Entry 9LRR (electron microscopy, 2.68 A resolution); this record covers chains B and E of the 6 polymer chains in the assembly.

# Chain B
Protein: Na(+)-translocating NADH-quinone reductase subunit B
Source organism: Vibrio cholerae O395
Notes: EC 7.2.1.1
UniProtKB: A5F5X0 (NQRB_VIBC3); residue numbers follow UniProt; this construct covers 1-415
Chain sequence (415 residues; row label = number of the first residue in the row):
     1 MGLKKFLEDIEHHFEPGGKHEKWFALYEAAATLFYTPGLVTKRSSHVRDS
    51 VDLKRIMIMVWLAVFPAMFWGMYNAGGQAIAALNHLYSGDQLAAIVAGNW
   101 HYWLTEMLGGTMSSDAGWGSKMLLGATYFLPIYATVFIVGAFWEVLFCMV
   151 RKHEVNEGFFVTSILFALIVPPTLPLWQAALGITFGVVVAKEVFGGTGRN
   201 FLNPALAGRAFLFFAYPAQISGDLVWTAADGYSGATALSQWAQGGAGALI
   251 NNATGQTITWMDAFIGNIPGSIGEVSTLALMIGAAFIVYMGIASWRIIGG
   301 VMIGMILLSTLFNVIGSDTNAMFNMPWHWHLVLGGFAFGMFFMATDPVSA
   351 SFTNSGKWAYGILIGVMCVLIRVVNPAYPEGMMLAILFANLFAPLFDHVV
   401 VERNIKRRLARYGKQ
Not modelled in the structure: 1, 414-415
Differences from the reference sequence: engineered mutation Ala-141 (Gly in A5F5X0)
Residues lining bound ligands:
  - FMN (flavin mononucleotide), molecule 1: Ile-169, Leu-206, Arg-209, Phe-213, Trp-226, Thr-236, Ala-237, Leu-238, Ser-239, Gly-270, Ser-271, Glu-274, Gly-334, Gly-335, Phe-338, Gly-339, Met-343, Tyr-378, Pro-379, Glu-380, Gly-381, Met-382, Met-383, Leu-384
  - FMN, molecule 2: Phe-213, Phe-214, Pro-217, Ser-221, Gly-222, Asp-223, Ser-239, Gln-243, Ala-377, Tyr-378, Pro-379
  - Korormicin (IQT): Leu-26, Leu-33, Lys-54, Met-57, Ile-58, Phe-137, Ala-141, Glu-144, Val-145, Asn-156, Glu-157, Gly-158, Phe-159, Phe-160
  - riboflavin (RBF): Ile-56, Met-57, Val-60, Gly-158, Val-161, Thr-162, Leu-165, Lys-191, Gly-196, Thr-197, Gly-198, Arg-199, Asn-200, Leu-202, Asn-203, Pro-204, Ala-205, Ile-292, Phe-342, Met-343, Thr-345, Asp-346, Pro-347, Val-348, Ser-349
UniProt features mapped onto this chain:
  - modified residue: Thr-236 (FMN phosphoryl threonine)
  - mutagenesis: Phe-185 (F185A: Decreases riboflavin content), Trp-226 (W226L: Decreases riboflavin content)

# Chain E
Protein: Na(+)-translocating NADH-quinone reductase subunit E
Source organism: Vibrio cholerae O395
Notes: EC 7.2.1.1
UniProtKB: A5F5Y5 (NQRE_VIBC3); numbering as in UniProt (aligned over 1-198)
Chain sequence (198 residues; row label = number of the first residue in the row):
     1 MEHYISLLVKSIFIENMALSFFLGMCTFLAVSKKVKTSFGLGIAVIVVLT
    51 ISVPVNNLVYNLVLKPDALVEGVDLSFLNFITFIGVIAALVQILEMILDR
   101 FFPPLYNALGIFLPLITVNCAIFGGVSFMVQRDYSFAESVVYGFGSGVGW
   151 MLAIVALAGIREKMKYSDVPPGLRGLGITFITAGLMALGFMSFSGVQL
Metal / ion sites: 2Fe-2S cluster Fe: Cys-26, Cys-120 (shared with 2 residues of chain D)
Residues lining bound ligands: 2Fe-2S cluster (FES): Gly-24, Met-25, Cys-26, Cys-120

# Chain B / chain E interface
Residue-residue contacts (41; chain B residue first):
  Arg-151(B) / Asp-168(E)  salt bridge
  Arg-151(B) / Val-169(E)
  Arg-151(B) / Pro-170(E)
  His-153(B) / Asp-168(E)  salt bridge
  Val-193(B) / Val-169(E)
  Val-193(B) / Pro-170(E)
  Val-193(B) / Leu-173(E)  hydrophobic
  Val-193(B) / Ile-178(E)
  Phe-194(B) / Met-164(E)  hydrophobic
  Phe-194(B) / Ser-167(E)
  Phe-194(B) / Asp-168(E)  hydrogen bond (backbone-backbone)
  Phe-194(B) / Thr-182(E)
  Gly-195(B) / Asp-168(E)  hydrogen bond (backbone-backbone)
  Gly-198(B) / Tyr-166(E)
  Arg-199(B) / Tyr-166(E)  hydrogen bond (side chain-backbone)
  Arg-199(B) / Ser-167(E)  hydrogen bond (backbone-side chain)
  Phe-201(B) / Leu-185(E)  hydrophobic
  Leu-202(B) / Leu-185(E)  hydrophobic
  Phe-214(B) / Leu-188(E)  hydrophobic
  Phe-214(B) / Met-191(E)  hydrophobic
  Val-348(B) / Lys-163(E)  hydrogen bond (backbone-side chain)
  Phe-352(B) / Lys-163(E)
  Met-367(B) / Ser-192(E)
  Met-367(B) / Phe-193(E)  hydrophobic
  Ile-371(B) / Ser-192(E)
  Val-374(B) / Gln-197(E)
  Asn-375(B) / Ser-192(E)  hydrogen bond (side chain-backbone)
  Asn-375(B) / Gly-195(E)
  Pro-376(B) / Gly-195(E)
  Tyr-378(B) / Ser-194(E)  hydrogen bond
  Leu-384(B) / Ser-192(E)
  Phe-388(B) / Gly-189(E)
  Phe-388(B) / Phe-193(E)  hydrophobic
  Leu-391(B) / Ile-160(E)
  Leu-391(B) / Met-186(E)
  Leu-391(B) / Phe-190(E)  hydrophobic
  Phe-392(B) / Leu-152(E)  hydrophobic
  Pro-394(B) / Gly-159(E)
  Leu-395(B) / Val-155(E)  hydrophobic
  His-398(B) / Val-35(E)
  His-398(B) / Lys-36(E)
Other interface residues (no listed pair), chain B (32 interface residues in all): Val-189, Asn-200, Ala-210, Ser-349, Ala-350, Ala-377, Leu-387
Other interface residues (no listed pair), chain E (31 interface residues in all): Ala-156, Glu-162, Ile-181, Val-196

# Summary
32 residues of chain B face 31 of chain E across their interface; the contacts include 7 hydrogen bonds and 2
salt bridges. Polar pairs include Arg-151(B)/Asp-168(E), His-153(B)/Asp-168(E) and Arg-199(B)/Tyr-166(E).
Ligands of chain B: flavin mononucleotide, riboflavin and Korormicin. Ligands of chain E: 2Fe-2S cluster.
Here chain B is Na(+)-translocating NADH-quinone reductase subunit B and chain E is Na(+)-translocating
NADH-quinone reductase subunit E, both from Vibrio cholerae O395. Entry 9LRR (Cryo-EM structure of
Na+-translocating NADH-ubiquinone oxidoreductase NqrB-G141A mutant from Vibrio cholerae with bound korormicin
A) was determined by electron microscopy.
